PDB entry 6D03 | electron microscopy, 3.68 A resolution | chains A and B of the 5 polymer chains in the assembly

== Chain A (and B) ==
Protein: Transferrin receptor protein 1
Organism: Homo sapiens
Notes: chain B of this document is another copy of the same molecule, construct and numbering; everything in this record applies to it too
UniProtKB: P02786 (TFR1_HUMAN); residues 121-760 here = UniProt positions 121-760
Chain sequence (659 residues; each row starts with the number of its first residue):
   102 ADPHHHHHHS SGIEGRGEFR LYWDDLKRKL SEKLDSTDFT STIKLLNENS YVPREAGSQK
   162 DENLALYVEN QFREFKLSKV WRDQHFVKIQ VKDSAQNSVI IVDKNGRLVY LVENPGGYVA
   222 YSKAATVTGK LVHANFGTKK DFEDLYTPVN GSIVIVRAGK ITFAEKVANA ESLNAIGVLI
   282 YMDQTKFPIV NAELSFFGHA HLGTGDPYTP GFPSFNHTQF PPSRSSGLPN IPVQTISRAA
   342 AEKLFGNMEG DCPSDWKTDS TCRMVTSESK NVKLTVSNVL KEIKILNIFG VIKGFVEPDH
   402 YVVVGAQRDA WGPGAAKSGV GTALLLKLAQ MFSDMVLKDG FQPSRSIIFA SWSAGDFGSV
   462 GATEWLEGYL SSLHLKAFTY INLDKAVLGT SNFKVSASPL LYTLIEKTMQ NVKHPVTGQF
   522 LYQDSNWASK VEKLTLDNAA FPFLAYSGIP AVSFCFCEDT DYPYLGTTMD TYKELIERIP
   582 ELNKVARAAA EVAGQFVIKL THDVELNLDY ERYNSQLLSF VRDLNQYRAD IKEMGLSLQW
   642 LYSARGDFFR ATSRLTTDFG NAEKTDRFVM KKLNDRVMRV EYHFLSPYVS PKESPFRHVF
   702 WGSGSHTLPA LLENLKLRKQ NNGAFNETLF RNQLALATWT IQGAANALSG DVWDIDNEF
Disordered / not traced: 102-119
Differences from the reference sequence: expression tag (102-120); variant Ser-142 (Gly in P02786)
Disulfide bonds: Cys-353/Cys-363, Cys-556/Cys-558
Covalently attached groups: N-acetylglucosamine (NAG) linked to Asn-251, Asn-317, Asn-727
Bound ions: Ca2+: Thr-310, Phe-313, Glu-465, Glu-468
Curated features (UniProtKB/Swiss-Prot):
  - motif: Arg-646 to Asp-648 (Cell attachment site)
  - glycosylation (N-linked (GlcNAc...) asparagine): Asn-251, Asn-317, Asn-727
  - natural variant: Ser-142 (G142S: this construct carries the variant)
  - mutagenesis: Leu-619 (L619A: 20-fold reduced affinity for transferrin receptor. No binding to HFE), Val-622 (V622A: No significant effect on binding to transferrin nor HFE), Arg-623 (R623A: No significant effect on binding to transferrin nor HFE), Arg-629 (R629A: >5-fold reduced affinity for transferrin. >10-fold reduced affinity for HFE), Gln-640 (Q640A: No effect on binding to transferrin. >10-fold reduced affinity for HFE), Trp-641 (W641A: No significant effect on binding to transferrin nor HFE), Tyr-643 (Y643A: 20-fold reduced affinity for transferrin. No binding to HFE), Ser-644 (S644A: No significant effect on binding to transferrin nor HFE), Arg-646 (R646A/H: No binding to transferrin; R646K: 5% binding to transferrin), Gly-647 (G647A: Large effect on affinity for transferrin. 4-fold reduced affinity for HFE), Asp-648 (D648A: 16% binding to transferrin; D648E: 57% binding to transferrin), Phe-650 (F650Q: >5-fold reduced affinity for transferrin. >10-fold reduced affinity for HFE)
From the paper describing this entry:
  - mutagenesis - G217DEL: abolished binding to PvRBP2b
  - mutagenesis - G217DEL: unchanged binding to Tf
  - mutagenesis - G217DEL: abolished binding to Reticulocyte binding protein 2, putative
  - mutagenesis - G217DEL: unchanged binding to Serotransferrin

== Chain A / chain B interface ==
Contacting residue pairs (94):
  Lys-180(A) / Trp-754(B)  hydrogen bond (side chain-backbone)
  Lys-180(A) / Asp-755(B)  salt bridge
  Trp-182(A) / Trp-754(B)  hydrophobic
  Arg-183(A) / Asn-758(B)
  Arg-183(A) / Phe-760(B)
  Gln-185(A) / Glu-759(B)  hydrogen bond
  Gln-185(A) / Phe-760(B)
  Gly-312(A) / Tyr-689(B)
  Phe-313(A) / Leu-737(B)  hydrophobic
  Pro-314(A) / Trp-740(B)
  Phe-316(A) / Trp-740(B)  hydrophobic
  Asn-317(A) / Trp-641(B)  hydrogen bond (backbone-side chain)
  His-318(A) / Trp-641(B)
  His-318(A) / Thr-739(B)
  Thr-319(A) / Ala-736(B)
  Gln-320(A) / Leu-637(B)
  Gln-320(A) / Ser-638(B)  hydrogen bond (side chain-backbone)
  Gln-320(A) / Trp-641(B)
  Pro-322(A) / Arg-732(B)
  Pro-322(A) / Asn-733(B)
  Pro-322(A) / Ala-736(B)  hydrophobic
  Pro-323(A) / Thr-729(B)
  Pro-323(A) / Arg-732(B)
  Val-392(A) / Trp-754(B)  hydrophobic
  Lys-394(A) / Trp-754(B)
  Pro-399(A) / Trp-754(B)
  Asp-400(A) / Lys-673(B)  salt bridge
  Asp-400(A) / Asp-752(B)
  His-401(A) / Lys-673(B)
  Tyr-402(A) / Val-753(B)
  Ser-447(A) / Trp-754(B)
  Glu-468(A) / Trp-740(B)
  Gly-469(A) / Trp-740(B)  hydrogen bond (backbone-side chain)
  Tyr-470(A) / Asn-758(B)  hydrogen bond
  Ser-472(A) / Gly-744(B)  hydrogen bond (side chain-backbone)
  Ser-472(A) / Ala-748(B)
  Ser-473(A) / Val-753(B)
  Leu-474(A) / Val-753(B)  hydrophobic
  His-475(A) / His-475(B)
  His-475(A) / Arg-680(B)  hydrogen bond (backbone-side chain)
  His-475(A) / Tyr-683(B)
  Leu-637(A) / Gln-320(B)
  Ser-638(A) / Gln-320(B)  hydrogen bond (backbone-side chain)
  Trp-641(A) / Asn-317(B)
  Trp-641(A) / His-318(B)
  Trp-641(A) / Gln-320(B)
  Arg-668(A) / Phe-669(B)
  Phe-669(A) / Arg-668(B)
  Phe-669(A) / Lys-672(B)
  Lys-672(A) / Phe-669(B)
  Lys-672(A) / Lys-672(B)
  Lys-672(A) / Lys-673(B)
  Lys-673(A) / Asp-400(B)  salt bridge
  Lys-673(A) / His-401(B)
  Lys-673(A) / Lys-672(B)
  Arg-680(A) / His-475(B)
  Tyr-683(A) / His-475(B)
  Tyr-683(A) / Tyr-683(B)  hydrogen bond
  His-684(A) / Ser-472(B)
  Pro-688(A) / Pro-692(B)
  Tyr-689(A) / Gly-312(B)
  Tyr-689(A) / Ser-691(B)  hydrogen bond (backbone-side chain)
  Tyr-689(A) / Lys-693(B)
  Val-690(A) / Ser-691(B)
  Ser-691(A) / Tyr-689(B)
  Ser-691(A) / Val-690(B)
  Ser-691(A) / Ser-691(B)
  Pro-692(A) / Pro-688(B)
  Pro-692(A) / Val-690(B)
  Lys-693(A) / Leu-737(B)
  Arg-732(A) / Pro-322(B)
  Arg-732(A) / Pro-323(B)
  Ala-736(A) / Thr-319(B)
  Ala-736(A) / Pro-322(B)  hydrophobic
  Leu-737(A) / Phe-313(B)  hydrophobic
  Thr-739(A) / His-318(B)
  Trp-740(A) / Pro-314(B)
  Trp-740(A) / Phe-316(B)  hydrophobic
  Trp-740(A) / His-318(B)
  Trp-740(A) / Gly-469(B)  hydrogen bond (side chain-backbone)
  Gly-744(A) / Ser-472(B)  hydrogen bond (backbone-side chain)
  Ala-748(A) / Ser-472(B)
  Asp-752(A) / Asp-400(B)
  Val-753(A) / Tyr-402(B)
  Val-753(A) / Trp-466(B)  hydrophobic
  Trp-754(A) / Lys-180(B)  hydrogen bond (backbone-side chain)
  Trp-754(A) / Trp-182(B)  hydrophobic
  Trp-754(A) / Val-392(B)  hydrophobic
  Trp-754(A) / Lys-394(B)
  Trp-754(A) / Pro-399(B)
  Trp-754(A) / Ser-447(B)
  Ile-756(A) / Tyr-470(B)  hydrophobic
  Asn-758(A) / Arg-183(B)  hydrogen bond (side chain-backbone)
  Glu-759(A) / His-318(B)  salt bridge
Other interface residues (no listed pair), chain A (68 interface residues in all): Asp-184, Ser-324, Val-397, Trp-466, Leu-639, Thr-729, Asn-733, Leu-735, Gln-743, Asn-747, Phe-760
Other interface residues (no listed pair), chain B (68 interface residues in all): Asp-184, Val-397, Glu-398, Ile-449, Glu-468, Ser-473, Leu-476, Lys-477, Asp-676, His-684, Leu-735, Ile-756

== In short ==
The chain A/chain B interface involves 68 residues from each chain; the contacts include 15 hydrogen bonds and
4 salt bridges. Polar contacts include Lys-180(A)/Asp-755(B), Asp-400(A)/Lys-673(B) and Glu-759(A)/His-318(B).
The paper reports that G217DEL of chain A abolishes binding to PvRBP2b; G217DEL of chain A abolishes binding
to Reticulocyte binding protein 2, putative.
Chain A and chain B are both Transferrin receptor protein 1 (Homo sapiens); the structure, Cryo-EM structure
of a Plasmodium vivax invasion complex essential for entry into human reticulocytes; one molecule ..., was
determined by electron microscopy (same publication as 6BPA, 6BPB, 6BPC, 6BPD, 6D04 and 6D05).
